5NLW - chain A; structure by X-ray diffraction, 1.50 A resolution.

[Chain A]
Molecule: nanobody Nb36
Source organism: Lama glama
Notes: antibody fragment or engineered binder
Amino-acid sequence (125 residues; row label = number of the first residue in the row):
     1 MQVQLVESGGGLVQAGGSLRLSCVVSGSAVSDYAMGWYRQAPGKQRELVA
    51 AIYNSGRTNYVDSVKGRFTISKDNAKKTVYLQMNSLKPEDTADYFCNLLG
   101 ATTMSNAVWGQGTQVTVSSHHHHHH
Not modelled in the structure: 1-2, 120-125
Disulfides: C23-C96

[In short]
Chain A is nanobody Nb36 (Lama glama); the structure, Structure of Nb36 crystal form 2, was determined by
X-ray diffraction, deposited together with 5NM0, 5NML and 5NLU.
